Entry 5FRM (X-ray diffraction, 2.58 A resolution); this record covers chains A and B of the 4 polymer chains in the assembly.

[Chain A (and B)]
Name: Pfv integrase
Source organism: Human spumaretrovirus
Notes: chain B of this document is another copy of the same molecule, construct and numbering; everything in this record applies to it too
UniProtKB: P14350 (POL_FOAMV); residues 1-392 here correspond to UniProt positions 752-1143 (UniProt number = residue number + 751)
Amino-acid sequence (395 residues; numbered -2 to 392; the number before each row is that of its first residue; numbers below 1 keep their minus sign (Gly-2 is residue -2)):
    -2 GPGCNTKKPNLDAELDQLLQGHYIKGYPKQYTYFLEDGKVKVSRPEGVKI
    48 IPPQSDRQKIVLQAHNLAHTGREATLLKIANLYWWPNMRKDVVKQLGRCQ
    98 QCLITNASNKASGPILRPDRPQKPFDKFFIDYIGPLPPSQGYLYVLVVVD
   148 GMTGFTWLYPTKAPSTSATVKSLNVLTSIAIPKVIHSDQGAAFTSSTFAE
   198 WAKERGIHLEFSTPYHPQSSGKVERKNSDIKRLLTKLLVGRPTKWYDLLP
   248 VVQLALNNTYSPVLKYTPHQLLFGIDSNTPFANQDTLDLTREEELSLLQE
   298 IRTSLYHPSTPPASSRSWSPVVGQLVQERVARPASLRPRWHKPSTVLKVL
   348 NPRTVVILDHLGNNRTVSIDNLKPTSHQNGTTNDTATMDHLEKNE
Disordered / not traced: -2 to 8, 376-392 (chain B: -2 to 115, 299-392)
Differences from the reference sequence: expression tag (-2 to 0); variant Ser217 (Gly968 in P14350), Gly218 (Ser969 in P14350)
Ion coordination: Zn2+: His62, His66, Cys96, Cys99; Mg2+ site 1: Asp128, Asp185 (together with magnesium); Mg2+ site 2: Asp128, Glu221 (together with magnesium)
Small-molecule neighbours: magnesium (WA5; 4-azanylidene-N-[[2,4-bis(fluoranyl)phenyl]methyl]-1-oxidanyl-2-oxidanylidene-1,8-naphthyridine-3-carboxamide): Asp128, Tyr129, Asp185, Pro214, Gln215, Glu221
UniProt features mapped onto this chain:
  - binding site (Mg(2+)): Asp123, Asp185

[Chain A / chain B interface]
Residue-residue contacts - 66 pairs, chain A then chain B:
  Pro121(A) - Ile272(B)
  Phe122(A) - Phe270(B)  hydrophobic
  Phe122(A) - Asn275(B)  hydrogen bond (backbone-side chain)
  Trp154(A) - Ile176(B)
  Asn171(A) - Pro247(B)
  Thr174(A) - Leu251(B)
  Ser175(A) - Pro247(B)
  Ser175(A) - Gln250(B)
  Ser175(A) - Leu251(B)
  Ile176(A) - Phe152(B)
  Ile176(A) - Trp154(B)
  Ile176(A) - Phe270(B)  hydrophobic
  Ala177(A) - Leu251(B)  hydrophobic
  Ala177(A) - His266(B)
  Ile178(A) - Leu251(B)  hydrophobic
  Ile178(A) - Asn275(B)  hydrogen bond (backbone-side chain)
  Ile178(A) - Thr276(B)
  Pro179(A) - Asn275(B)
  Lys180(A) - Asn275(B)  hydrogen bond
  Pro247(A) - Ser175(B)
  Gln250(A) - Ser175(B)  hydrogen bond (side chain-backbone)
  Gln250(A) - Ile176(B)
  Leu251(A) - Thr174(B)
  Leu251(A) - Ser175(B)
  Leu251(A) - Ile178(B)  hydrophobic
  His266(A) - Phe122(B)
  Leu269(A) - Leu269(B)
  Leu269(A) - Phe270(B)
  Phe270(A) - Phe122(B)  hydrophobic
  Phe270(A) - Leu269(B)  hydrophobic
  Phe270(A) - Phe270(B)  hydrophobic
  Ile272(A) - Lys120(B)
  Ile272(A) - Phe122(B)
  Ser274(A) - Phe122(B)
  Ser274(A) - Ala177(B)
  Ser274(A) - Ile178(B)  hydrogen bond (side chain-backbone)
  Asn275(A) - Ile178(B)  hydrogen bond (backbone-backbone)
  Asn275(A) - Pro179(B)  hydrogen bond (side chain-backbone)
  Asn275(A) - Lys180(B)
  Asn275(A) - Arg202(B)
  Asn275(A) - Gly203(B)  hydrogen bond (side chain-backbone)
  Thr283(A) - Lys120(B)  hydrogen bond (backbone-side chain)
  Leu284(A) - Arg117(B)
  Leu284(A) - Pro118(B)
  Leu284(A) - Lys120(B)
  Asp285(A) - Arg117(B)  salt bridge
  Asp285(A) - Pro118(B)
  Leu286(A) - Pro118(B)
  Leu286(A) - Lys120(B)  hydrogen bond (backbone-side chain)
  Thr287(A) - Pro118(B)
  Thr287(A) - Lys120(B)
  Arg288(A) - Lys120(B)
  Arg288(A) - Pro121(B)
  Arg288(A) - Met149(B)
  Arg288(A) - Leu268(B)  hydrogen bond (side chain-backbone)
  Arg288(A) - Leu269(B)  hydrogen bond (side chain-backbone)
  Glu289(A) - Tyr263(B)
  Glu291(A) - Lys120(B)  salt bridge
  Leu292(A) - Gln267(B)
  Leu292(A) - Leu268(B)
  Leu292(A) - Gly271(B)
  Leu295(A) - Phe270(B)
  Gln296(A) - Gly271(B)
  Arg299(A) - Phe270(B)  hydrogen bond (side chain-backbone)
  Arg299(A) - Gly271(B)
  Arg299(A) - Ile272(B)
Other interface residues (no listed pair), chain A (36 interface residues in all): Lys120, Phe152, Asp273, Thr276
Other interface residues (no listed pair), chain B (32 interface residues in all): Gln119, Ile204

[Summary]
Chain A and chain B form an interface of 36 and 32 residues respectively; the contacts include 13 hydrogen
bonds and 2 salt bridges. Polar pairs include Asp285(A)-Arg117(B), Glu291(A)-Lys120(B) and
Phe122(A)-Asn275(B). Ligands of chain A: magnesium.
Chain A and chain B are both Pfv integrase (Human spumaretrovirus); the structure, Crystal structure of the
Prototype Foamy Virus (PFV) intasome in complex with magnesium and the INSTI ..., was determined by X-ray
diffraction together with 5FRN and 5FRO from the same study.
